5S5L - chains C and D of the 6 polymer chains in the assembly; structure by X-ray diffraction, 2.25 A resolution.

== Chain C ==
Name: Tubulin alpha-1B chain
Organism: Bos taurus
UniProt: P81947 (TBA1B_BOVIN); residues 1-451 here = UniProt positions 1-451
Chain sequence (451 residues; numbered 1 to 451; the number before each row is that of its first residue):
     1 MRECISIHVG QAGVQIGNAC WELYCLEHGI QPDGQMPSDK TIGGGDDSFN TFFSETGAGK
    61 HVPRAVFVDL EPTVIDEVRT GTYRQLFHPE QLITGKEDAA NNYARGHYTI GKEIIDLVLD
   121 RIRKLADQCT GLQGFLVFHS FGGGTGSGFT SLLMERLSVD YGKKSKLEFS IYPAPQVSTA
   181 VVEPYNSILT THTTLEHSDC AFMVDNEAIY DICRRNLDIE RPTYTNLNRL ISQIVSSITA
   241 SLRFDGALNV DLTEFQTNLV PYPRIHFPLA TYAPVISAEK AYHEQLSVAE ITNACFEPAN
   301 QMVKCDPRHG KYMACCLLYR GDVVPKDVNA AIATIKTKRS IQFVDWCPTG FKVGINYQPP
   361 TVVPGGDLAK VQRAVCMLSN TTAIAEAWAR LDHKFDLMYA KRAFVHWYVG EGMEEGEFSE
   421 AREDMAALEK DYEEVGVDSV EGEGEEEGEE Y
Unresolved in the structure: 441-451
Bound ions: Ca2+: Asp-39, Thr-41, Gly-44, Glu-55
Ligand contacts:
  - GTP (guanosine-5'-triphosphate): Gly-10, Gln-11, Ala-12, Gln-15, Ile-16, Asp-69, Asp-98, Ala-99, Ala-100, Asn-101, Ser-140, Gly-142, Gly-143, Gly-144, Thr-145, Gly-146, Ile-171, Pro-173, Val-177, Ser-178, Thr-179, Glu-183, Asn-206, Tyr-224, Leu-227, Asn-228, Ile-231
  - X0M (N-[(3S)-1,2,3,4-tetrahydroquinolin-3-yl]acetamide): Ser-165, Thr-253, Gln-256, Thr-257

== Chain D ==
Name: Tubulin beta-2B chain
Organism: Bos taurus
UniProt: Q6B856 (TBB2B_BOVIN); the author numbering skips numbers that UniProt does not, so the offset changes along the chain: 1-42 = UniProt 1-42; 45-360 = UniProt 43-358; 369-455 = UniProt 359-445
Chain sequence (445 residues; numbered 1 to 455; 10 numbers in that range are skipped by the numbering (no residue carries them; nothing is unmodelled there); the number before each row is that of its first residue):
     1 MREIVHIQAG QCGNQIGAKF WEVISDEHGI DPTGSYHGDS DL
    45 QLERINVYYN EATGNKYVPR AILVDLEPGT MDSVRSGPFG QIFRPDNFVF GQSGAGNNWA
   105 KGHYTEGAEL VDSVLDVVRK ESESCDCLQG FQLTHSLGGG TGSGMGTLLI SKIREEYPDR
   165 IMNTFSVMPS PKVSDTVVEP YNATLSVHQL VENTDETYCI DNEALYDICF RTLKLTTPTY
   225 GDLNHLVSAT MSGVTTCLRF PGQLNADLRK LAVNMVPFPR LHFFMPGFAP LTSRGSQQYR
   285 ALTVPELTQQ MFDSKNMMAA CDPRHGRYLT VAAIFRGRMS MKEVDEQMLN VQNKNSSYFV
   345 EWIPNNVKTA VCDIPP
   369 RGLKMSATFI GNSTAIQELF KRISEQFTAM FRRKAFLHWY TGEGMDEMEF TEAESNMNDL
   429 VSEYQQYQDA TADEQGEFEE EEGEDEA
Unresolved in the structure: 442-455
Bound ions: Mg2+: Gln-11 (together with GDP)
Ligand contacts: GDP (guanosine-5'-diphosphate): Gly-10, Gln-11, Cys-12, Gln-15, Ile-16, Ala-99, Asn-101, Ser-140, Gly-142, Gly-143, Gly-144, Thr-145, Gly-146, Val-171, Pro-173, Val-177, Ser-178, Glu-183, Asn-206, Leu-209, Tyr-224, Leu-227, Asn-228, Val-231
Curated features (UniProtKB/Swiss-Prot):
  - motif: Met-1 to Ile-4 (MREI motif)
  - binding site (GTP): Gln-11, Glu-71, Ser-140, Gly-144, Thr-145, Gly-146, Asn-206, Asn-228
  - binding site (Mg(2+)): Glu-71
  - modified residue: Ser-40 (Phosphoserine), Thr-57 (Phosphothreonine), Lys-60 (N6-acetyllysine), Ser-174 (Phosphoserine), Thr-287 (Phosphothreonine), Thr-292 (Phosphothreonine), Arg-320 (Omega-N-methylarginine), Glu-448 (5-glutamyl polyglutamate)
  - cross-link (Glycyl lysine isopeptide (Lys-Gly)): Lys-60 (interchain with G-Cter in ubiquitin), Lys-326 (interchain with G-Cter in ubiquitin)

== Chain C / chain D interface ==
Residue-residue contacts - 56 pairs, chain C then chain D:
  Gln-11(C) / Gln-247(D)
  Lys-96(C) / Arg-2(D)
  Lys-96(C) / Asp-130(D)  salt bridge
  Glu-97(C) / Arg-2(D)  salt bridge
  Glu-97(C) / Cys-131(D)
  Glu-97(C) / Arg-164(D)  salt bridge
  Glu-97(C) / Arg-253(D)  salt bridge
  Asp-98(C) / Lys-254(D)  salt bridge
  Ala-100(C) / Arg-253(D)
  Ala-100(C) / Lys-254(D)
  Ala-100(C) / Val-257(D)
  Asn-101(C) / Lys-254(D)
  Arg-105(C) / Arg-253(D)
  Pro-175(C) / Asn-349(D)
  Ser-178(C) / Lys-352(D)  hydrogen bond
  Thr-179(C) / Gln-247(D)
  Thr-179(C) / Leu-248(D)
  Thr-179(C) / Asn-258(D)  hydrogen bond (backbone-side chain)
  Ala-180(C) / Asn-258(D)
  Ala-180(C) / Lys-352(D)
  Val-181(C) / Asn-258(D)  hydrogen bond (backbone-side chain)
  Val-181(C) / Ile-347(D)  hydrophobic
  Val-181(C) / Pro-348(D)
  Val-181(C) / Asn-349(D)
  Tyr-210(C) / Asp-329(D)
  Glu-220(C) / Lys-326(D)
  Arg-221(C) / Met-325(D)  hydrogen bond
  Arg-221(C) / Asp-329(D)  salt bridge
  Tyr-224(C) / Gln-247(D)  hydrogen bond
  Lys-394(C) / Asn-349(D)  hydrogen bond
  Leu-397(C) / Glu-345(D)
  Leu-397(C) / Trp-346(D)
  Leu-397(C) / Pro-348(D)  hydrophobic
  Leu-397(C) / Ala-440(D)  hydrophobic
  Met-398(C) / Trp-346(D)  hydrogen bond (backbone-backbone)
  Met-398(C) / Pro-348(D)
  Lys-401(C) / Phe-262(D)
  Lys-401(C) / Trp-346(D)
  Lys-401(C) / Ala-438(D)
  Lys-401(C) / Thr-439(D)  hydrogen bond (side chain-backbone)
  Arg-402(C) / Phe-262(D)
  Ala-403(C) / Pro-261(D)
  Ala-403(C) / Phe-262(D)  hydrophobic
  Phe-404(C) / Val-257(D)
  Phe-404(C) / Asn-258(D)
  Phe-404(C) / Val-260(D)
  Phe-404(C) / Pro-261(D)  hydrogen bond (backbone-backbone)
  Phe-404(C) / Thr-314(D)
  Phe-404(C) / Ile-347(D)  hydrophobic
  His-406(C) / Val-260(D)  hydrogen bond (side chain-backbone)
  His-406(C) / Pro-261(D)
  His-406(C) / Phe-262(D)
  His-406(C) / Pro-263(D)
  Trp-407(C) / Ala-256(D)
  Trp-407(C) / Val-257(D)
  Trp-407(C) / Val-260(D)  hydrogen bond (side chain-backbone)
Also at the interface, not in a pair above, chain C (27 interface residues in all): Val-182, Glu-411
Also at the interface, not in a pair above, chain D (30 interface residues in all): Asp-251, Asn-350

== In short ==
Chain C and chain D form an interface of 27 and 30 residues respectively, with 11 hydrogen bonds and 6 salt
bridges. Among the polar pairs are Lys-96(C)/Asp-130(D), Glu-97(C)/Arg-2(D) and Glu-97(C)/Arg-164(D). Chain C
binds compound X0M and GTP. Bound to chain D: GDP.
Chain C is Tubulin alpha-1B chain and chain D is Tubulin beta-2B chain, both from Bos taurus; the structure,
Tubulin-Z1492796719-complex, was determined by X-ray diffraction together with 5S4L, 5S4M, 5S4N, 5S4O, 5S4P,
5S4Q and 52 further entries from the same study.
